PDB entry 5C7Q | X-ray diffraction, 1.52 A resolution | chains A and B

== Chain A (and B) ==
Molecule: NudF protein
From: Bdellovibrio bacteriovorus
Notes: EC 3.6.1.13; chain B of this document is another copy of the same molecule, construct and numbering; everything in this record applies to it too
UniProtKB: Q6MIH8 (Q6MIH8_BDEBA); numbering as in UniProt (aligned over 1-182)
Chain sequence (182 residues; numbered 1 to 182; the number before each row is that of its first residue):
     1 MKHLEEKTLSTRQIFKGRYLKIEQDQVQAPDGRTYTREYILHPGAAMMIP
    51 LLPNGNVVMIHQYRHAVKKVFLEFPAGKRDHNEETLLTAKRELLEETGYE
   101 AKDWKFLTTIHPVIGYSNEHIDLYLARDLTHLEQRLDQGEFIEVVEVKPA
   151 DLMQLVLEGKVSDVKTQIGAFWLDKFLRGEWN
Small-molecule neighbours: 2-(2-methoxyethoxy)ethanol (PG0): His61, Val70, Phe71, Leu72, Val145, Val147
Reported in the primary citation:
  - catalytic residues: Arg64, Glu140 (proposed by the authors, not directly observed)
  - mutagenesis - E140Q: abolished catalytic activity
  - binding site for sulfate ion: Arg37

== Interface between chain A and chain B ==
Contacting residue pairs - 145 pairs, chain A then chain B:
  Met1(A) with His61(B), hydrogen bond; Val70(B); Glu143(B)
  His3(A) with Glu143(B), salt bridge
  Leu4(A) with His61(B); Tyr63(B); Phe141(B)
  Glu5(A) with Tyr63(B)
  Glu6(A) with Tyr63(B); His65(B)
  Thr8(A) with His65(B), hydrogen bond
  Ile14(A) with Phe15(B), hydrophobic
  Phe15(A) with Ile14(B), hydrophobic; Phe15(B), hydrophobic; Ile22(B), hydrophobic
  Gly17(A) with Glu38(B)
  Arg18(A) with Gln24(B); Thr36(B); Glu38(B), hydrogen bond (backbone-side chain)
  Tyr19(A) with Thr36(B); Glu38(B), hydrogen bond (backbone-side chain)
  Leu20(A) with Glu38(B), hydrogen bond (backbone-side chain); Tyr116(B), hydrophobic
  Ile22(A) with Ile22(B), hydrophobic
  Asp25(A) with His65(B), salt bridge
  Val27(A) with His65(B)
  Ala29(A) with Phe141(B), hydrophobic
  Pro30(A) with Phe141(B)
  Asp31(A) with Phe141(B)
  Tyr35(A) with Gln138(B); Gly139(B)
  Thr36(A) with Arg18(B); Tyr19(B)
  Arg37(A) with His65(B); Gly139(B), hydrogen bond (side chain-backbone)
  Glu38(A) with Gly17(B); Arg18(B), hydrogen bond (side chain-backbone); Tyr19(B), hydrogen bond (side chain-backbone); Leu20(B), hydrogen bond (side chain-backbone)
  Tyr39(A) with Leu20(B), hydrophobic; His65(B); Ala66(B), hydrophobic; Lys68(B), hydrogen bond
  Ile40(A) with Ile40(B), hydrophobic; Tyr116(B), hydrophobic
  His42(A) with Tyr116(B)
  His61(A) with Leu4(B)
  Tyr63(A) with Leu4(B); Glu5(B); Glu6(B)
  Arg64(A) with Ile114(B); Gly115(B)
  His65(A) with Glu6(B); Thr8(B); Asp25(B), salt bridge; Val27(B); Arg37(B); Tyr39(B)
  Ala66(A) with Tyr39(B), hydrophobic; Ile114(B); Ser117(B); Asn118(B)
  Val67(A) with His111(B); Ser117(B)
  Lys68(A) with Tyr39(B), hydrogen bond
  Phe71(A) with His111(B); Ile114(B), hydrophobic
  Glu73(A) with Ile114(B)
  Thr108(A) with Gly159(B)
  Thr109(A) with Ser162(B)
  Ile110(A) with Ser162(B); Val164(B), hydrophobic; Gln167(B)
  His111(A) with Val67(B); Phe71(B); Ser162(B), hydrogen bond; Asp163(B); Val164(B), hydrogen bond (backbone-backbone)
  Pro112(A) with Pro112(B); Val164(B), hydrophobic
  Val113(A) with Val113(B), hydrophobic; Tyr116(B)
  Ile114(A) with Arg64(B); Ala66(B); Phe71(B), hydrophobic; Glu73(B); Asp163(B); Lys165(B)
  Gly115(A) with Arg64(B)
  Tyr116(A) with Leu20(B), hydrophobic; His42(B); Val113(B); Ser117(B), hydrogen bond; Glu119(B), hydrogen bond
  Ser117(A) with Ala66(B); Val67(B); Tyr116(B), hydrogen bond
  Asn118(A) with Ala66(B)
  Glu119(A) with Tyr116(B), hydrogen bond
  Gly139(A) with Tyr35(B); Arg37(B), hydrogen bond (backbone-side chain)
  Phe141(A) with Leu4(B); Ala29(B), hydrophobic; Asp31(B)
  Ile142(A) with Leu4(B)
  Met153(A) with Trp181(B)
  Val156(A) with Trp172(B); Trp181(B), hydrophobic
  Leu157(A) with Trp172(B); Trp181(B), hydrophobic
  Gly159(A) with Thr108(B)
  Ser162(A) with Thr109(B); Ile110(B); His111(B), hydrogen bond
  Asp163(A) with His111(B); Ile114(B)
  Val164(A) with Ile110(B), hydrophobic; His111(B), hydrogen bond (backbone-backbone); Pro112(B); Val164(B), hydrophobic; Ile168(B), hydrophobic
  Lys165(A) with Ile114(B)
  Gln167(A) with Ile110(B); Ile168(B); Trp172(B), hydrogen bond
  Ile168(A) with Val164(B), hydrophobic; Gln167(B); Ile168(B), hydrophobic
  Phe171(A) with Phe171(B), hydrophobic; Trp172(B); Trp181(B), hydrophobic
  Trp172(A) with Val156(B); Leu157(B); Gln167(B), hydrogen bond; Phe171(B)
  Asp174(A) with Lys175(B), salt bridge
  Lys175(A) with Asp174(B), salt bridge; Arg178(B)
  Arg178(A) with Lys175(B); Glu180(B), salt bridge
  Glu180(A) with Arg178(B), salt bridge
  Trp181(A) with Met153(B); Val156(B), hydrophobic; Leu157(B), hydrophobic; Phe171(B), hydrophobic
Other interface residues (no listed pair), chain A (70 interface residues in all): Gln24, Gln62, Lys69, Val70
Other interface residues (no listed pair), chain B (70 interface residues in all): Pro30, Gln62, Lys69, Ile142

== Summary ==
The chain A/chain B interface involves 70 residues from each chain, with 22 hydrogen bonds and 7 salt bridges.
Polar contacts include His3(A)-Glu143(B), Asp25(A)-His65(B) and Asp174(A)-Lys175(B). Chain A binds
2-(2-methoxyethoxy)ethanol. From the paper: catalytic residues Arg64(A) and Glu140(A); E140Q of chain A
abolishes catalytic activity.
Chain A and chain B are both NudF protein (Bdellovibrio bacteriovorus); the structure, Crystal Structure of
the Bdellovibrio bacteriovorus Nucleoside Diphosphate Sugar Hydrolase, was determined by X-ray diffraction,
deposited together with 5C7T.
